7FGI - chains A and B of the 24 polymer chains in the assembly; structure by electron microscopy, 2.51 A resolution.

# Chain A (and B)
Molecule: mRNA-capping enzyme nsP1
Organism: Chikungunya virus strain S27-African prototype
Notes: EC 2.1.1.-, 2.7.7.-; chain B of this document is another copy of the same molecule, construct and numbering; everything in this record applies to it too
UniProtKB: Q8JUX6 (POLN_CHIKS); residue numbers follow UniProt; this construct covers 1-516
Amino-acid sequence (552 residues; each row starts with the number of its first residue):
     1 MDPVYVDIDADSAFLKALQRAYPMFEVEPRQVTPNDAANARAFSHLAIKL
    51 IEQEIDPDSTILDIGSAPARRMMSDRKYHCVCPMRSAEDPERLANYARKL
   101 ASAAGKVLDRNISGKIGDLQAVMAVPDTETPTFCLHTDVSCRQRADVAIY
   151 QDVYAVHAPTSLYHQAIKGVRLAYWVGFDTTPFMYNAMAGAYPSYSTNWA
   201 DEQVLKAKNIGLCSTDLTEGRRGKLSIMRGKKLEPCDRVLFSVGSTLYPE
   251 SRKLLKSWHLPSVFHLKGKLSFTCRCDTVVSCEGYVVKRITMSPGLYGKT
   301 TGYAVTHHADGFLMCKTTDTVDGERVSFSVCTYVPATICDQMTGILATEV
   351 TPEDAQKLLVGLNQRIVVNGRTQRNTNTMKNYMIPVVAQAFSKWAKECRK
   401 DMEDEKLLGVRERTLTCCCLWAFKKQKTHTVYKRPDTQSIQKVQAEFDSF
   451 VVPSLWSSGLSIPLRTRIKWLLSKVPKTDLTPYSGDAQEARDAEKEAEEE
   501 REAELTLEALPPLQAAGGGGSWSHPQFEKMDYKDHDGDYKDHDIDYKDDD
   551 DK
Unresolved in the structure: 1, 221-231, 364-376, 415-420, 451-455, 474-552
Sequence notes: engineered mutation Ala37 (His in Q8JUX6); expression tag (517-552)
Curated features (UniProtKB/Swiss-Prot):
  - binding site (Zn(2+)): His79, Glu129, Cys134, Cys141
  - lipidation (S-palmitoyl cysteine): Cys417, Cys419
  - mutagenesis: Cys417 (C417A: Loss of palmitoylation), Cys419 (C419A: Loss of palmitoylation)
Ion coordination: Zn2+: His79, Glu129, Cys134, Cys141
Residues lining bound ligands: S-adenosylhomocysteine (SAH): Ile64, Gly65, Ser66, Ala67, Arg70, Pro83, Arg85, Ser86, Asp89, Arg92, Thr137, Asp138, Gln151, Asp152, Val153, Val156
Reported in the primary citation:
  - binding site for m7Gppp-AU: Tyr5 to Asp7, Thr33, Pro34, Asn35, His45
  - binding site for m7Gppp-AU: Val279

# How chain A and chain B interact
Pairs across the interface - 90 pairs, chain A then chain B:
  Val32(A) with Met24(B)
  Pro34(A) with Ala21(B); Val279(B)
  Arg85(A) with Gly298(B)
  Ala87(A) with Val263(B), hydrophobic; Tyr297(B)
  Pro90(A) with Tyr297(B), hydrophobic
  Ser196(A) with Asp436(B); Gln438(B)
  Asn198(A) with Asp436(B); Gln438(B), hydrogen bond
  Leu205(A) with Tyr303(B)
  Lys208(A) with Asp401(B), salt bridge
  Asn209(A) with Trp394(B); Arg434(B)
  Gly211(A) with Thr437(B); Gln438(B), hydrogen bond (backbone-backbone)
  Leu212(A) with Gln438(B)
  Cys213(A) with Lys433(B); Gln438(B); Ser439(B)
  Ser214(A) with Tyr185(B), hydrogen bond; Ile440(B); Gln441(B)
  Thr215(A) with Tyr185(B); Val431(B)
  Asp216(A) with Thr428(B)
  Leu217(A) with Thr428(B); His429(B); Thr430(B)
  Thr218(A) with Gln426(B); Lys427(B); Thr428(B), hydrogen bond (backbone-backbone)
  Glu219(A) with Lys316(B), salt bridge; Lys427(B); His429(B)
  Gly220(A) with Lys425(B); Gln426(B)
  Lys232(A) with Gly409(B), hydrogen bond (side chain-backbone); Arg411(B), hydrogen bond (backbone-side chain)
  Leu233(A) with Gly409(B)
  Ser242(A) with Val305(B); Gln438(B)
  Gly244(A) with His307(B); Gln438(B), hydrogen bond (backbone-side chain)
  Ser245(A) with His307(B)
  Leu247(A) with Tyr303(B), hydrophobic
  Lys316(A) with Glu405(B), salt bridge; Lys406(B), hydrogen bond (side chain-backbone); Leu408(B)
  Thr318(A) with Asp401(B); Asp404(B); Glu405(B)
  Thr320(A) with Asp401(B)
  Asp322(A) with Lys425(B)
  Gly323(A) with Lys425(B); Gln426(B), hydrogen bond (backbone-backbone)
  Glu324(A) with Arg411(B); Glu412(B); Arg413(B), salt bridge; Phe423(B)
  Arg325(A) with Asp401(B), salt bridge; Asp404(B), salt bridge; Lys406(B); Gln426(B)
  Val326(A) with Arg411(B)
  Ser327(A) with Lys406(B); Leu407(B); Gly409(B)
  Phe328(A) with Leu408(B), hydrophobic
  Glu353(A) with Arg399(B), salt bridge
  Gln356(A) with Thr343(B); Ala347(B)
  Lys357(A) with Gly344(B), hydrogen bond (side chain-backbone)
  Asn377(A) with Asp340(B)
  Lys380(A) with Asp436(B), salt bridge
  Asn381(A) with Asp340(B); Thr343(B)
  Tyr382(A) with Arg434(B); Pro435(B); Asp436(B); Thr437(B)
  Gly459(A) with Tyr297(B)
  Ser461(A) with Tyr297(B), hydrogen bond
  Pro463(A) with Pro294(B), hydrophobic
  Leu464(A) with Tyr297(B)
  Arg467(A) with Arg171(B); Met292(B); Ser293(B); Pro294(B)
Also at the interface, not in a pair above, chain A (65 interface residues in all): Thr33, Asp36, Ser86, Glu88, Glu91, Glu202, Ile210, Arg238, Pro249, Asp319, Ser329, Val360, Pro385, Gln389, Lys393, His429, Leu460
Also at the interface, not in a pair above, chain B (61 interface residues in all): Pro23, Ser262, Thr273, Arg275, Arg289, Thr291, Thr301, Cys315, Ser329, Cys398, Lys400, Met402, Lys424

# Overview
65 residues of chain A and 61 residues of chain B are in contact; the contacts include 11 hydrogen bonds and 8
salt bridges. Polar pairs include Lys208(A)-Asp401(B), Glu219(A)-Lys316(B) and Lys316(A)-Glu405(B). Ligands of
chain A: S-adenosylhomocysteine. From the paper: a binding site for m7Gppp-AU at Tyr5(A), Thr33(A) and
Pro34(A) among others.
Both chains are mRNA-capping enzyme nsP1 (Chikungunya virus strain S27-African prototype). Entry 7FGI (Cryo-EM
Structure of Chikungunya Virus Nonstructural Protein 1 with m7Gppp-AU) was determined by electron microscopy
together with 7X01, 7FGG and 7FGH from the same study.
